6IJC - chains A and B; structure by X-ray diffraction, 2.30 A resolution.

[Chain A (and B)]
Molecule: Acyl-CoA dehydrogenase family protein
Organism: Roseovarius nubinhibens ISM
Notes: chain B of this document is another copy of the same molecule, construct and numbering; everything in this record applies to it too
UniProt: A3SI50 (A3SI50_ROSNI); residues 1-591 here = UniProt positions 1-591
Sequence (591 residues; row label = number of the first residue in the row):
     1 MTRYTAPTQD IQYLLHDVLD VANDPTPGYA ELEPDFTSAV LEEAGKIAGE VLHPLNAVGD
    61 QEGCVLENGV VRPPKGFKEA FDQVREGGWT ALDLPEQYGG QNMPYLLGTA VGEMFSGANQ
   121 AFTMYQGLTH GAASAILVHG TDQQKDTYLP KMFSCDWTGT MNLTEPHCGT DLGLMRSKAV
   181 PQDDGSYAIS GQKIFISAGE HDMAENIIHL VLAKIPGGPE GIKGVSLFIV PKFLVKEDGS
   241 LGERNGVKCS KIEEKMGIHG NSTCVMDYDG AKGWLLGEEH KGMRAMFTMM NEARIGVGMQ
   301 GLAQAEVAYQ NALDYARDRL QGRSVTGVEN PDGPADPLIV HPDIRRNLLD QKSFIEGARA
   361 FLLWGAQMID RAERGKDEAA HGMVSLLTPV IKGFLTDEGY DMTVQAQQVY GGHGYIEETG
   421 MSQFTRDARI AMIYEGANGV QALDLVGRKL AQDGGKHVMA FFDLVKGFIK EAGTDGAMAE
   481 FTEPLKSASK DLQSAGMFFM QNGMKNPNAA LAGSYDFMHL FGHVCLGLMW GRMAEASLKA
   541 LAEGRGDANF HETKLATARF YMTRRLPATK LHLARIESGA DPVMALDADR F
Not modelled in the structure: 1, 319-339, 583-591 (chain B: 1, 319-339, 585-591)
Cystine bridges: Cys249-Cys264
Small-molecule neighbours: B3P (2-[3-(2-hydroxy-1,1-dihydroxymethyl-ethylamino)-propylamino]-2-hydroxymethyl-propane-1,3-diol): Asp93, Tyr105, Gly108, Thr109, Gly112, Met124, Gly127, Leu128, His130, Gly131, Glu292, Ala293, Gly296, Val297, Met299, Glu435
What the authors report for this chain:
  - mutagenesis - T170A, S197A, Y434A: decreased binding to FAD
  - mutagenesis - M161A, T170A, S197A, K223A, H280A, K281A, Y434A, R448A: decreased catalytic activity
  - mutagenesis - F195A, E435A: abolished catalytic activity
  - mutagenesis - M161A, K223A, H280A, K281A, Y434A: unchanged binding to MMPA-CoA
  - mutagenesis - R284A, F287A, R448A: decreased binding to MMPA-CoA
  - catalytic residues: Glu435 (proposed by the authors, not directly observed)
  - mutagenesis - R284A: unchanged catalytic activity

[Interface between chain A and chain B]
Pairs across the interface (108):
  Phe195(A) - Gly412(B)
  Phe195(A) - His413(B)
  Phe195(A) - Ile416(B)  hydrophobic
  Lys251(A) - Glu418(B)  salt bridge
  Glu253(A) - Ile416(B)
  Glu253(A) - Glu418(B)
  Glu254(A) - Ile416(B)
  Glu254(A) - Glu417(B)  hydrogen bond (backbone-backbone)
  Lys255(A) - Tyr415(B)
  Lys255(A) - Glu417(B)
  Met256(A) - Gln407(B)  hydrogen bond
  Met256(A) - Tyr415(B)  hydrogen bond (backbone-backbone)
  Met256(A) - Glu417(B)
  Met256(A) - Ser422(B)
  Met256(A) - Thr425(B)
  Gly257(A) - Tyr415(B)  hydrogen bond (backbone-side chain)
  Ile258(A) - Tyr415(B)
  His341(A) - Leu443(B)
  Pro342(A) - Leu511(B)  hydrophobic
  Pro342(A) - Ala512(B)
  Asp343(A) - Gly439(B)
  Asp343(A) - Tyr515(B)
  Arg345(A) - Pro582(B)
  Arg345(A) - Val583(B)  hydrogen bond (side chain-backbone)
  Arg346(A) - Ala512(B)
  Arg346(A) - Asp516(B)  salt bridge
  Arg346(A) - Arg575(B)  hydrogen bond (side chain-backbone)
  Arg346(A) - Ser578(B)
  Arg346(A) - Gly579(B)
  Arg346(A) - Asp581(B)  salt bridge
  Leu349(A) - Asp581(B)
  Leu349(A) - Pro582(B)
  Asp350(A) - Arg575(B)  salt bridge
  Tyr400(A) - Tyr400(B)  hydrogen bond
  Tyr400(A) - Val404(B)
  Val404(A) - Tyr400(B)
  Val404(A) - Arg429(B)  hydrogen bond (backbone-side chain)
  Gln407(A) - Met256(B)  hydrogen bond
  Gln407(A) - Arg429(B)  hydrogen bond
  Gln408(A) - Arg429(B)  hydrogen bond
  Gln408(A) - Met432(B)  hydrogen bond (side chain-backbone)
  Gln408(A) - Ile433(B)
  Gln408(A) - Asn438(B)
  Gly411(A) - Ile433(B)
  Gly412(A) - Phe195(B)
  Gly412(A) - Ile433(B)
  His413(A) - Phe195(B)
  Tyr415(A) - Lys255(B)
  Tyr415(A) - Met256(B)  hydrogen bond (backbone-backbone)
  Tyr415(A) - Gly257(B)  hydrogen bond (side chain-backbone)
  Tyr415(A) - Ile258(B)  hydrogen bond (side chain-backbone)
  Tyr415(A) - Arg426(B)  hydrogen bond (side chain-backbone)
  Tyr415(A) - Asp427(B)
  Tyr415(A) - Arg429(B)
  Tyr415(A) - Ile430(B)
  Ile416(A) - Phe195(B)  hydrophobic
  Ile416(A) - Glu253(B)
  Ile416(A) - Glu254(B)
  Glu417(A) - Glu254(B)  hydrogen bond (backbone-backbone)
  Glu417(A) - Lys255(B)
  Glu417(A) - Met256(B)
  Ser422(A) - Met256(B)
  Thr425(A) - Met256(B)
  Arg426(A) - Tyr415(B)  hydrogen bond (backbone-side chain)
  Asp427(A) - Tyr415(B)
  Arg429(A) - Val404(B)  hydrogen bond (side chain-backbone)
  Arg429(A) - Gln407(B)  hydrogen bond
  Arg429(A) - Gln408(B)  hydrogen bond
  Arg429(A) - Tyr415(B)
  Ile430(A) - Tyr415(B)
  Met432(A) - Gln408(B)  hydrogen bond (backbone-side chain)
  Ile433(A) - Gln408(B)
  Ile433(A) - Gly411(B)
  Ile433(A) - Gly412(B)
  Ala437(A) - Gln408(B)
  Asn438(A) - Gln408(B)
  Gly439(A) - Asp343(B)
  Leu443(A) - His341(B)
  Leu511(A) - Pro342(B)  hydrophobic
  Ala512(A) - Pro342(B)
  Ala512(A) - Arg346(B)
  Tyr515(A) - Asp343(B)
  Asp516(A) - Arg346(B)  salt bridge
  Ala556(A) - Pro582(B)  hydrophobic
  Phe560(A) - Asp581(B)
  Arg564(A) - Arg575(B)  hydrogen bond (backbone-side chain)
  Arg564(A) - Ser578(B)  hydrogen bond
  Arg564(A) - Gly579(B)  hydrogen bond (side chain-backbone)
  Arg564(A) - Ala580(B)  hydrogen bond (side chain-backbone)
  Arg564(A) - Asp581(B)  salt bridge
  Pro567(A) - Leu571(B)
  Pro567(A) - Ala574(B)  hydrophobic
  Ala568(A) - Leu571(B)
  Leu571(A) - Pro567(B)
  Leu571(A) - Ala568(B)
  Arg575(A) - Arg346(B)  hydrogen bond (backbone-side chain)
  Arg575(A) - Asp350(B)  salt bridge
  Arg575(A) - Arg564(B)  hydrogen bond (side chain-backbone)
  Ser578(A) - Arg564(B)  hydrogen bond
  Gly579(A) - Arg346(B)
  Gly579(A) - Arg564(B)
  Ala580(A) - Arg564(B)  hydrogen bond (backbone-side chain)
  Asp581(A) - Arg346(B)  salt bridge
  Asp581(A) - Leu349(B)
  Asp581(A) - Phe560(B)
  Asp581(A) - Arg564(B)  salt bridge
  Pro582(A) - Arg345(B)  hydrogen bond (backbone-side chain)
  Pro582(A) - Ala556(B)  hydrophobic
Also at the interface, not in a pair above, chain A (62 interface residues in all): Pro166, Gly169, Ile194, Asn508, Gly513, Thr553, Thr563, Arg565, Ala574
Also at the interface, not in a pair above, chain B (62 interface residues in all): Ile194, Tyr315, Ala437, Asn508, Gly513, Thr563, Arg565, Met584

[In short]
The chain A/chain B interface involves 62 residues from each chain; the contacts include 31 hydrogen bonds and
9 salt bridges. Among the polar pairs are Lys251(A)-Glu418(B), Arg346(A)-Asp516(B) and Arg346(A)-Asp581(B).
The paper reports the catalytic residue Glu435(A); M161A, T170A and S197A of chain A, among others, reduce
catalytic activity; 12 substitutions were tested in all.
Chain A and chain B are both Acyl-CoA dehydrogenase family protein (Roseovarius nubinhibens ISM); the
structure, Structure of MMPA-CoA dehydrogenase from Roseovarius nubinhibens ISM, was determined by X-ray
diffraction (same publication as 6IHK and 6IJB).
